3D23 - chains B and D of the 8 polymer chains in the assembly; structure by X-ray diffraction, 2.50 A resolution.

[Chain B (and D)]
Name: 3C-like proteinase
Organism: Human coronavirus
Notes: EC 3.4.22.-; chain D of this document is another copy of the same molecule, construct and numbering; everything in this record applies to it too
UniProtKB: Q5MQD2 (R1AB_CVHN1); residues 1-300 here correspond to UniProt positions 3335-3634 (UniProt number = residue number + 3334)
Chain sequence (302 residues; each row starts with the number of its first residue; numbers below 1 keep their minus sign (Ala-1 is residue -1)):
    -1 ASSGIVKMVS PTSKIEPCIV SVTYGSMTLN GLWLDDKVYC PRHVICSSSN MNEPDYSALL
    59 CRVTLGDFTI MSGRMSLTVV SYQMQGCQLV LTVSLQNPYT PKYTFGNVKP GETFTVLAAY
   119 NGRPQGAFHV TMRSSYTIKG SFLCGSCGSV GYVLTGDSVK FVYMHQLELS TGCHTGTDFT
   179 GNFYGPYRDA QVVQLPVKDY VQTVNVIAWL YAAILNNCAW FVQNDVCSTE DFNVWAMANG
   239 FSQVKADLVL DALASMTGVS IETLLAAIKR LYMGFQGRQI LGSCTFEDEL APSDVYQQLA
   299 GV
Not modelled in the structure: -1 (chain D: -1 to 0, 300)
Sequence notes: expression tag (-1 to 0)
Reported in the primary citation:
  - binding site for N-[(5-methylisoxazol-3-yl)carbonyl]alanyl-L-valyl-N~1~-((1R, 2Z)-4-(benzyloxy)-4-oxo-1-{[(3R)-2-oxopyrrolidin-3-yl]methyl}but-2-enyl)-L-leucinamide: Tyr54, Phe140, Cys145, His163
  - catalytic residues: His41, Phe140 to Cys145
  - binding site for N-[(5-methylisoxazol-3-yl)carbonyl]alanyl-L-valyl-N~1~-((1R, 2Z)-4-(benzyloxy)-4-oxo-1-{[(3R)-2-oxopyrrolidin-3-yl]methyl}but-2-enyl)-L-leucinamide: Met25

[Chain B / chain D interface]
Pairs across the interface (15; chain B residue first):
  Asp34(B) - Ser46(D)
  Arg72(B) - Glu166(D)  salt bridge
  Arg72(B) - Gly170(D)  hydrogen bond (side chain-backbone)
  Arg72(B) - His172(D)
  Ser74(B) - Cys142(D)
  Ser92(B) - Cys142(D)
  Leu93(B) - Met49(D)  hydrophobic
  Leu93(B) - Gln189(D)
  Gln94(B) - Ser46(D)  hydrogen bond
  Gln94(B) - Met49(D)  hydrogen bond (backbone-side chain)
  Gln94(B) - Asn50(D)
  Gln94(B) - Gln189(D)
  Asn95(B) - Asn50(D)
  Pro96(B) - Asn50(D)
  Pro96(B) - Gln189(D)
Other interface residues (no listed pair), chain B (10 interface residues in all): Met73, Thr76
Other interface residues (no listed pair), chain D (9 interface residues in all): Met25

[In short]
The interface between chain B and chain D involves 10 residues on one side and 9 on the other, with 3 hydrogen
bonds and 1 salt bridge. Polar contacts include Arg72(B)-Glu166(D), Arg72(B)-Gly170(D) and Gln94(B)-Ser46(D).
The paper reports catalytic residues His41(B) and Phe140(B); a binding site for
N-[(5-methylisoxazol-3-yl)carbonyl]alanyl-L-valyl-N~1~-((1R,
2Z)-4-(benzyloxy)-4-oxo-1-{[(3R)-2-oxopyrrolidin-3-yl]methyl}but-2-enyl)-L-leucinamide at Tyr54(B), Phe140(B)
and Cys145(B) among others.
Chain B and chain D are both 3C-like proteinase (Human coronavirus); the structure, Main protease of
HCoV-HKU1, was determined by X-ray diffraction.
